PDB entry 9CDE | electron microscopy, 3.44 A resolution | chain A

== Chain A ==
Name: Kalium Channelrhodopsin 1 C110A - Continuous Illumination State
Organism: Hyphochytrium catenoides
Notes: engineered mutation(s): C110A
Sequence (265 residues; row label = number of the first residue in the row):
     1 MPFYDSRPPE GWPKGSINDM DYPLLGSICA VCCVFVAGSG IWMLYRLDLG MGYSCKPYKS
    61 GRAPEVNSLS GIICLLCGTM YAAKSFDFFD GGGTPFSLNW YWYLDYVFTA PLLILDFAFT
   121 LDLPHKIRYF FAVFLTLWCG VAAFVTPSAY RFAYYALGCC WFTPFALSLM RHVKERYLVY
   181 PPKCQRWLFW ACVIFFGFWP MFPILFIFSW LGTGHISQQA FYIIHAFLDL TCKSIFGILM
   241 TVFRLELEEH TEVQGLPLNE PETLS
Disordered / not traced: 1-16, 257-265
Covalent attachments: retinal (RET) linked to K233

== In short ==
Chain A is Kalium Channelrhodopsin 1 C110A - Continuous Illumination State (Hyphochytrium catenoides); the
structure, Kalium channelrhodopsin 1 C110A mutant from Hyphochytrium catenoides, Continuous Illumination
State, was determined by electron microscopy (same publication as 9CDC and 9CDD).
